4RKU - chains B and F of the 17 polymer chains in the assembly; structure by X-ray diffraction, 3.00 A resolution.

Chain B:
Protein: Photosystem I P700 chlorophyll a apoprotein A2
Organism: Pisum sativum
Notes: EC 1.97.1.12
UniProt: P05311 (PSAB_PEA); numbering as in UniProt (aligned over 3-733)
Sequence (731 residues; each row starts with the number of its first residue):
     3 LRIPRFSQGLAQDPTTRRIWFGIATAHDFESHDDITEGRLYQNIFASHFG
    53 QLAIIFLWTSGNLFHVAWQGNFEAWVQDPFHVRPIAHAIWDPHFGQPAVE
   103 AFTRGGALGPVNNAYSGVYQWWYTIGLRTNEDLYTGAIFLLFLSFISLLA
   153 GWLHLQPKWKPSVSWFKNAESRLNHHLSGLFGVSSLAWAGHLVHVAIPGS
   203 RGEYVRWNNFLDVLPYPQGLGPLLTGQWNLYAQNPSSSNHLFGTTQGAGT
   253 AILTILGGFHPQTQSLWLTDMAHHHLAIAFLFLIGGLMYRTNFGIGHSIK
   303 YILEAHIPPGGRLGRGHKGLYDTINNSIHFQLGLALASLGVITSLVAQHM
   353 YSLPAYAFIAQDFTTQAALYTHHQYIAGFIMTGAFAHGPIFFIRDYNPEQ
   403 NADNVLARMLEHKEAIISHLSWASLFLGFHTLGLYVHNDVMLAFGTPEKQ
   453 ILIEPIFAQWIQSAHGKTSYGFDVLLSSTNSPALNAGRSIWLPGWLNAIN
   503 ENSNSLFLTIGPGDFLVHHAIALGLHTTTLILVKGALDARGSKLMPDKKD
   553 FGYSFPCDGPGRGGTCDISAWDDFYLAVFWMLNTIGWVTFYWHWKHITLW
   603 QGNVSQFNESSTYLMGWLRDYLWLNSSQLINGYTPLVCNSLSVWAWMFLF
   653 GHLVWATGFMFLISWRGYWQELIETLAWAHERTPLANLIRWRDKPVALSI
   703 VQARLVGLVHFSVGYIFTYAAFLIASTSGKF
Differences from the reference sequence: conflict Leu-12 (Ile in P05311), Met-273 (Val in P05311), Ser-471 (Thr in P05311), Val-476 (Ile in P05311), Leu-477 (Pro in P05311), Ser-483 (Gly in P05311), Ser-491 (Asn in P05311), Gln-603 (Arg in P05311), Tyr-635 (Ile in P05311)
Ion coordination: chlorophyll a Mg site 1 near Gln-53 (its only coordinating residue here); chlorophyll a Mg site 2 near Asp-93 (its only coordinating residue here)
Ligand contacts:
  - beta-carotene (BCR), molecule 1: Ile-21, Ile-25, Ile-691
  - beta-carotene (BCR), molecule 2: Leu-54, Ile-57, Phe-58, Leu-182, Ser-186
  - beta-carotene (BCR), molecule 3: Thr-61, Leu-65, Trp-123, Trp-124, Ile-127, Leu-129, Gly-138, Phe-141, Leu-142, Leu-145, Trp-209, Leu-213
  - beta-carotene (BCR), molecule 4: Leu-188, Leu-222, Leu-225, Phe-282, Leu-285, Ile-286, Leu-289, Ile-297
  - beta-carotene (BCR), molecule 5: Phe-332, Gly-335, Leu-336, Ala-339, Ala-386, Phe-387, Gly-390, Phe-393, Phe-394, Ala-538
  - beta-carotene (BCR), molecule 6: Met-411, Val-535, Leu-539
  - beta-carotene (BCR), molecule 7: Phe-431, Leu-434, Gly-435, Val-438
  - beta-carotene (BCR), molecule 8: Trp-648, Met-649, Phe-652, Trp-671, Leu-678, Phe-719
  - beta-carotene (BCR), molecule 9: Thr-685, Pro-686, Leu-687
  - chlorophyll a isomer (CL0): Leu-620, Leu-624, Trp-625
  - chlorophyll a (CLA), molecule 1: Phe-8, Gly-24, Ile-25, Ala-28, His-29, Phe-31, His-34, Ser-49, Gly-52, Gln-53, Ile-56
  - chlorophyll a (CLA), molecule 2: Thr-18, Ile-21, Trp-22, Ile-675, Leu-678, Ala-679, His-682, Ile-691, Arg-692, Trp-693, Arg-694, Asp-695, Pro-697, Val-698
  - chlorophyll a (CLA), molecule 3: Trp-22, Phe-652, Leu-655, Val-656, Thr-659, Met-662, Phe-663, Leu-700, Val-708, Val-711, His-712
  - chlorophyll a (CLA), molecule 4: Ile-25, Ala-26, Thr-27, Ala-28, His-29, Asp-30, His-331, Leu-334, Leu-338, Phe-381, Ile-382, Thr-384, Gly-385, Ala-388, His-389, Ile-392, Arg-396, Tyr-555, Trp-573, Phe-576, Val-711, Val-715, Phe-719
  - chlorophyll a (CLA), molecule 5: His-29, Phe-31, Tyr-43, Ile-46, Ser-49, His-50, Gln-53, Leu-54, Ile-57, Phe-168, Arg-174, His-178, Leu-182, Phe-183, Ile-330, His-331, Gln-333, Leu-334, Ala-337, Leu-338, Leu-341
  - chlorophyll a (CLA), molecule 6: His-29, Gln-53, Ile-56, Ile-57, Trp-60, Leu-341, Ile-378, Phe-381
  - chlorophyll a (CLA), molecule 7: Phe-47, Phe-51, Ile-148, Leu-151, Ala-152, Leu-155, His-156, Lys-160, Trp-161, Pro-163, Trp-167
  - chlorophyll a (CLA), molecule 8: Phe-47, His-50, Leu-54, Trp-123, Trp-167, Phe-168, Ser-173, Arg-174, His-177, His-178, Gly-181, Leu-182, Phe-183, Ile-344
  - chlorophyll a (CLA), molecule 9: Leu-54, Phe-58, Ile-127, Gly-128, Leu-129, Asp-134, Thr-137, Gly-138, Phe-141, Leu-145, Ile-148, Ser-149, Ser-186, Ala-189, Trp-190, Gly-192, His-193, His-196, Val-197, Val-207, Arg-208, Trp-209, Phe-212
  - chlorophyll a (CLA), molecule 10: Ile-56, Trp-60, Asn-64, His-67, Val-68, Ala-88, His-89, Asn-114, Asn-115, Ala-116, Tyr-117, Ser-118, Val-120, Val-645, Trp-646, Met-649, Phe-719
  - chlorophyll a (CLA), molecule 11: Ile-57, Trp-60, Thr-61, Ser-118, Gly-119, Val-120, Trp-123, Val-185, Ser-186, Ala-189, Leu-341, Ile-344, Thr-345, Val-348, Met-352, Tyr-358, Leu-371, His-374, His-375, Ile-378, Ile-382
  - chlorophyll a (CLA), molecule 12: Leu-59, Trp-60, Ser-62, Gly-63, Phe-66, His-67, Trp-70, Gln-71, His-89, Ala-90, Trp-92, Leu-143
  - chlorophyll a (CLA), molecule 13: Trp-60, Asn-64, Tyr-117, Ser-118, Val-120, Ala-370, Leu-371, Thr-373, His-374, Tyr-377, Ile-378, Phe-381, Met-649, Ile-718, Phe-719, Tyr-721, Ala-722, Leu-725, Ile-726
  - chlorophyll a (CLA), molecule 14: His-89, Ala-90, Ile-91, Trp-92, Asp-93, Pro-94, His-95, Phe-96, Phe-104, Asn-114, Ser-644, Val-645, Trp-648
  - chlorophyll a (CLA), molecule 15: Trp-123, Thr-126, Ile-127, Leu-182, Phe-183, Ser-186, Ser-187, Trp-190, Met-273, His-276, His-277, Ile-280, Phe-284, Ile-344, Leu-347, Val-348, His-351, Met-352, Ala-357, Tyr-358
  - chlorophyll a (CLA), molecule 16: Trp-167, Asn-170, Ser-173, His-177, Thr-293, Asn-294, Phe-295
  - chlorophyll a (CLA), molecule 17: Ala-171, Arg-174, Leu-175, His-178, Leu-179, Phe-183, Ile-301, Leu-305, Tyr-323, Ile-326, Asn-327, Leu-336, Ala-337, Ser-340, Leu-341, Ile-344
  - chlorophyll a (CLA), molecule 18: Leu-175, Leu-179, Phe-183, Leu-283, Phe-284, Met-290, Tyr-291, Ile-301, Ile-304, Leu-305
  - chlorophyll a (CLA), molecule 19: Asn-176, His-177, Ser-180, Gly-181, Val-185, Leu-285, Leu-289, Thr-293, Phe-295, Ile-297
  - chlorophyll a (CLA), molecule 20: Leu-188, Ala-189, Ala-191, Gly-192, Val-195, His-196, Phe-212, Leu-213, Val-215, Leu-216, Pro-217, Tyr-218, Gln-220, Gly-221, Leu-222, Ile-254, Leu-255, Leu-278
  - chlorophyll a (CLA), molecule 21: Leu-225, Trp-230, Asn-231, Tyr-233, Ala-234, Leu-255, Ile-257, His-275, Leu-278, Ala-279, Phe-282, Leu-283, Ile-286
  - chlorophyll a (CLA), molecule 22: Thr-256, Ile-257, Gly-259, Leu-268, Asp-272, Met-273, His-275, His-276, Ala-279, Ile-280, Leu-283, His-351, Leu-355, Trp-493, Trp-497
  - chlorophyll a (CLA), molecule 23: Ile-286, Gly-287, Leu-289, Met-290, Ile-297, Gly-298, His-299
  - chlorophyll a (CLA), molecule 24: Met-290, His-299, Tyr-303, Ile-304, Ala-307, His-308
  - chlorophyll a (CLA), molecule 25: Ile-304, Leu-305, His-308, Leu-315, His-319, Leu-322, Ile-326, Phe-332, Val-407, Leu-408, Met-411
  - chlorophyll a (CLA), molecule 26: Ala-307, His-308, Ile-309, Pro-310, Pro-311, Arg-314, Leu-315
  - chlorophyll a (CLA), molecule 27: Arg-314, Leu-315, Val-407, Arg-410, Met-411, Glu-413, His-414, Ala-417, Ile-418, His-421
  - chlorophyll a (CLA), molecule 28: Leu-336, Ala-339, Ser-340, Val-343, Leu-347, Gln-350, His-351, Tyr-353, Ser-354, Leu-355, Phe-509
  - chlorophyll a (CLA), molecule 29: Val-343, Ser-346, Leu-347, Gln-350, Gln-376, Gly-380, Met-383, Phe-387, Leu-527, Thr-530, Thr-531, Leu-534, Met-583, Thr-586, Ile-587
  - chlorophyll a (CLA), molecule 30: Gln-350, Tyr-353, Tyr-372, Phe-459, Ala-460, Trp-462, Ile-463, Gln-464, Phe-509, Leu-510, Ile-512, His-520, Ile-523, Leu-527, Val-590, Tyr-593, Trp-594, Lys-597, His-598
  - chlorophyll a (CLA), molecule 31: Ala-417, His-421, Trp-424
  - chlorophyll a (CLA), molecule 32: Ile-418, His-421, Leu-422, Trp-424, Ala-524, Leu-527, His-528, Thr-531
  - chlorophyll a (CLA), molecule 33: Ser-420, His-421, Ser-423, Trp-424, Leu-427, Phe-431
  - chlorophyll a (CLA), molecule 34: Ser-423, Ser-426, Leu-427, Gly-430, Phe-431, Leu-434, Leu-525, Thr-529, Leu-532, Ile-533, Leu-578, Phe-581, Trp-582
  - chlorophyll a (CLA), molecule 35: Trp-424, Leu-427, Phe-428, Phe-431, His-432
  - chlorophyll a (CLA), molecule 36: Phe-428, Leu-429, Ile-455, Glu-456, Pro-457, Ile-458, Phe-459, Ala-460, Asp-516, Phe-517, His-520, His-521, Ala-524, His-528
  - chlorophyll a (CLA), molecule 37: Phe-431, Gly-435, Leu-436, Val-438, His-439, Val-442, Phe-446, Lys-451, Ile-453
  - chlorophyll a (CLA), molecule 38: Thr-433, Leu-434, Tyr-437, Val-519, Ala-522, Leu-525, Asn-585, Trp-589, Phe-592, Leu-616, Trp-619, Leu-620, Leu-624, Ser-628, Ile-632, Phe-650, His-654, Trp-657, Tyr-717, Thr-720, Tyr-721, Phe-724
  - chlorophyll a (CLA), molecule 39: Leu-434, Val-438, Asp-441, Leu-525, Phe-581, Trp-582, Asn-585, Trp-589, Leu-616, Leu-620, Trp-657, Phe-713
  - chlorophyll a (CLA), molecule 40: Ile-458, Phe-459, Trp-462, Phe-474
  - chlorophyll a (CLA), molecule 41: Trp-462, Ile-463, Ala-466, His-467, Leu-477, Leu-478, Ala-485, Trp-493, Trp-497, Phe-509
  - chlorophyll a (CLA), molecule 42: Trp-648, Leu-651, Phe-652, His-654, Leu-655, Trp-657, Ala-658
  - chlorophyll a (CLA), molecule 43: Leu-655, Ala-658, Thr-659, Phe-661, Met-662, Ile-665, Tyr-670, Trp-671, Leu-674
  - chlorophyll a (CLA), molecule 44: Leu-678, Ala-681, His-682, Thr-685, Ala-688, Ile-691
  - chlorophyll a (CLA), molecule 45: Trp-680, Ala-681, Arg-684, Thr-685, Pro-686
  - phylloquinone (PQN): Trp-22, Met-662, Phe-663, Ser-666, Trp-667, Arg-668, Trp-671, Ile-675, Ala-699, Leu-700, Ser-701, Ala-705
  - 4Fe-4S cluster (SF4): Cys-559, Gly-561, Pro-562, Cys-568, Trp-667, Ile-702
Curated features (UniProtKB/Swiss-Prot):
  - binding site ([4Fe-4S] cluster): Cys-559, Cys-568
  - binding site (chlorophyll a): His-654, Met-662, Tyr-670
  - binding site (phylloquinone): Trp-671

Chain F:
Protein: Photosystem I reaction center subunit III, chloroplastic
Organism: Pisum sativum
Sequence (152 residues; numbered 80 to 231; the number before each row is that of its first residue):
    80 SGLTPCKESKQFAKREKQSIKKLESSLKIYAADSAPALAINATIEKTKRR
   130 FDNYAKQGLLCGADGLPHLIVSGDQRHWGEFITPGILFLYIAGWIGWVGR
   180 SYLIAIRDEKKPTQKEIIIDVPLASRLVFRGFSWPIAAYRELLNGELVAK
   230 DV
Cystine bridges: Cys-85/Cys-140
Ligand contacts:
  - beta-carotene (BCR), molecule 1: Val-150, Phe-160, Ile-161, Gly-172, Gly-175, Trp-176, Arg-179, Trp-213, Ala-216
  - beta-carotene (BCR), molecule 2: Pro-163, Leu-166, Phe-167, Ile-170, Ile-174
  - chlorophyll a (CLA), molecule 1: Tyr-133, Leu-166, Ile-170
  - chlorophyll a (CLA), molecule 2: Val-150, Phe-160, Ile-161, Gly-164, Ile-165, Leu-168
  - chlorophyll a (CLA), molecule 3: Ser-151, Gly-152, Asp-153, Gln-154, Trp-157, Ile-161
  - chlorophyll a (CLA), molecule 4: Phe-160, Gly-164, Phe-167, Leu-168, Ala-171, Gly-172, Ile-174, Gly-175, Trp-213
  - chlorophyll a (CLA), molecule 5: Ile-165, Pro-214, Ile-215
  - chlorophyll a (CLA), molecule 6: Ile-170, Trp-173, Ile-174, Val-177, Val-207, Phe-208
  - chlorophyll a (CLA), molecule 7: Gly-175, Val-177, Gly-178, Arg-179, Tyr-181
  - chlorophyll a (CLA), molecule 8: Tyr-181, Leu-182, Glu-195, Ile-196, Ile-198
  - chlorophyll a (CLA), molecule 9: Glu-220, Asp-230, Val-231

Chain B / chain F interface:
Pairs across the interface (29):
  Glu-413(B) with Asp-230(F)
  Thr-448(B) with Arg-129(F)
  Pro-449(B) with Leu-145(F)
  Glu-450(B) with Arg-129(F), salt bridge; Phe-130(F); Tyr-133(F); Leu-145(F); Pro-146(F)
  Lys-451(B) with Arg-129(F); Tyr-133(F)
  Gln-452(B) with Leu-145(F)
  Ile-453(B) with Leu-148(F), hydrophobic
  Leu-454(B) with Pro-146(F); His-147(F); Leu-148(F), hydrogen bond (backbone-backbone)
  Ile-455(B) with Leu-148(F); Val-150(F), hydrophobic
  Glu-456(B) with Leu-82(F); His-147(F), salt bridge; Leu-148(F), hydrogen bond (backbone-backbone)
  Ile-458(B) with Ile-149(F), hydrophobic; Ser-151(F)
  Phe-459(B) with Ser-151(F)
  Gln-461(B) with Ser-80(F), hydrogen bond (side chain-backbone)
  Tyr-472(B) with Ser-80(F); Gly-81(F)
  Pro-514(B) with His-147(F)
  Glu-611(B) with Arg-94(F), salt bridge; Asp-143(F)
Also at the interface, not in a pair above, chain B (19 interface residues in all): His-414, Gly-473, Phe-474

Summary:
19 residues of chain B face 16 of chain F across their interface; the contacts include 3 hydrogen bonds and 3
salt bridges. Polar pairs include Glu-450(B)/Arg-129(F), Glu-456(B)/His-147(F) and Glu-611(B)/Arg-94(F). 6
chlorophyll a molecules are bound between chain B and chain F.
Chain B is Photosystem I P700 chlorophyll a apoprotein A2 and chain F is Photosystem I reaction center subunit
III, chloroplastic, both from Pisum sativum; the structure, Crystal structure of plant Photosystem I at 3
Angstrom resolution, was determined by X-ray diffraction.
